PDB entry 5BTC | X-ray diffraction, 2.55 A resolution | chains D and G of the 8 polymer chains in the assembly

Chain D:
Name: DNA gyrase subunit B
Source organism: Mycobacterium tuberculosis (strain ATCC 25618 / H37Rv)
Notes: EC 5.99.1.3; fragment: GyrB 426-675 with N-terminal SNA tag
Reference sequence: P9WG45 (GYRB_MYCTU); residue numbers follow UniProt; this construct covers 426-675
Chain sequence (253 residues; numbered 423 to 675; the number before each row is that of its first residue):
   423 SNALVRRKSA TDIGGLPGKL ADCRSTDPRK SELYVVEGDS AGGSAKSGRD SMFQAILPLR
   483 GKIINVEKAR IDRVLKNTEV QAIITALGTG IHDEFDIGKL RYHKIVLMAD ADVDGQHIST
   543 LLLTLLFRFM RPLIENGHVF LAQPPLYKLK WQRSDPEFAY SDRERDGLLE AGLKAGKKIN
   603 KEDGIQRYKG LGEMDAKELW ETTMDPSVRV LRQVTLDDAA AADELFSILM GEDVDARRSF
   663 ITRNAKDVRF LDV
Disordered / not traced: 423, 432-436
Sequence notes: expression tag (423-425)
Swiss-Prot annotation at these positions:
  - binding site (Mg(2+)): Glu459, Asp532, Asp534
  - site (Interaction with DNA): Lys484, Asn487
Ion coordination: Mg2+: Asp532, Asp534
Residues lining bound ligands: ciprofloxacin (CPF; 1-cyclopropyl-6-fluoro-4-oxo-7-piperazin-1-yl-1,4-dihydroquinoline-3-carboxylic acid): Arg482, Gly483, Glu501

Chain G:
Molecule: DNA substrate 24-mer TTACGTGCATAGTCATTCATGACC
Source organism: synthetic construct
Sequence (24 nucleotides; numbered 1 to 24; the number before each row is that of its first residue):
     1 TTACGTGCAT AGTCATTCAT GACC
Disordered / not traced: 1-2, 24

Interface between chain D and chain G:
Contacting residue pairs (17):
  Lys484(D) - DT16(G)  sugar contact
  Lys484(D) - DT17(G)  sugar contact
  Ile485(D) - DT17(G)  sugar contact
  Ile486(D) - DT16(G)  phosphate contact
  Ile486(D) - DT17(G)  phosphate contact
  Asn487(D) - DT17(G)  hydrogen bond to the phosphate
  Asn487(D) - DC18(G)  hydrogen bond to the phosphate
  Lys490(D) - DC18(G)  salt bridge to the phosphate
  Lys490(D) - DA19(G)  salt bridge to the phosphate
  Arg495(D) - DT16(G)  salt bridge to the phosphate
  Asn499(D) - DA15(G)  phosphate contact
  Asn499(D) - DT16(G)  hydrogen bond to the phosphate
  His539(D) - DT17(G)  hydrogen bond to the phosphate
  His539(D) - DC18(G)  salt bridge to the phosphate
  Val656(D) - DA19(G)  sugar contact
  Val656(D) - DT20(G)  phosphate contact
  Arg659(D) - DA19(G)  salt bridge to the phosphate
Also at the interface, not in a pair above, chain D (14 interface residues in all): Gly483, Leu543, Met652, Arg660

Summary:
14 residues of chain D face 6 of chain G across their interface; the contacts include 4 hydrogen bonds and 5
salt bridges. Polar pairs include Asn487(D)-DT17(G), Asn487(D)-DC18(G) and Asn499(D)-DT16(G). Chain D binds
ciprofloxacin. From UniProt: 3 Mg2+-binding residues on chain D.
Here chain D is DNA gyrase subunit B (Mycobacterium tuberculosis (strain ATCC 25618 / H37Rv)) and chain G is
DNA substrate 24-mer TTACGTGCATAGTCATTCATGACC (synthetic construct). Entry 5BTC (Crystal structure of a
topoisomerase II complex) was determined by X-ray diffraction (same publication as 5BS8, 5BTA, 5BTD, 5BTF,
5BTG, 5BTI, 5BTL and 5BTN).
